7AWP - chain A; structure by X-ray diffraction, 3.91 A resolution.

== Chain A ==
Name: Excitatory amino acid transporter 1, Neutral amino acid transporter B(0)
From: Homo sapiens
UniProtKB: chimeric construct of P43003, Q15758: residues 1-148 from P43003 (EAA1_HUMAN) positions 1-148 (same numbers); residues 149-223 from Q15758 positions 157-231 (UniProt number = residue number + 8); residues 224-522 from P43003 (EAA1_HUMAN) positions 244-542 (UniProt number = residue number + 20)
Amino-acid sequence (522 residues; each row starts with the number of its first residue):
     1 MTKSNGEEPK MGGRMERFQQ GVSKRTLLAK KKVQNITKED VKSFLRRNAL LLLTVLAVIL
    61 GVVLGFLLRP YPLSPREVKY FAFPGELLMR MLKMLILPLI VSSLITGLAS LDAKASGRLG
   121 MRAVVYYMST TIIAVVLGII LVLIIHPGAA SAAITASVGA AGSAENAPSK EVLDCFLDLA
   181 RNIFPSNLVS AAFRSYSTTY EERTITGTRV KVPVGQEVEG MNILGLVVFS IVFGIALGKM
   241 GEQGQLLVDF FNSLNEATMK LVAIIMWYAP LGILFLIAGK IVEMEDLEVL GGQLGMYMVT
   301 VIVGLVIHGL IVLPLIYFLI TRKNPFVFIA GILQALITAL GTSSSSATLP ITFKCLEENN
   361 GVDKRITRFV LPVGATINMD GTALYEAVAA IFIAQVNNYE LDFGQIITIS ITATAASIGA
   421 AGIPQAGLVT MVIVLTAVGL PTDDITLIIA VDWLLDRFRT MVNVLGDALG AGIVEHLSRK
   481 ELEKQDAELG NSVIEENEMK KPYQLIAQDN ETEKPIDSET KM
Not modelled in the structure: 1-42, 148-169, 201-214, 284-295, 396-405, 487-522
Sequence notes: engineered mutation Ser23 (Arg in P43003), Phe44 (Tyr in P43003), Arg46 (Phe in P43003), Leu50 (Phe in P43003), Leu51 (Val in P43003), Leu56 (Thr in P43003), Leu60 (Val in P43003), Val62 (Thr in P43003), Val63 (Ile in P43003), Leu67 (Thr in P43003), Pro72 (Arg in P43003), Leu73 (Met in P43003), Pro75 (Tyr in P43003), Ala82 (Ser in P43003), Lys93 (Gln in P43003), Ile96 (Val in P43003), Val101 (Ile in P43003), Ile105 (Val in P43003), Leu108 (Met in P43003), Ser110 (Ala in P43003), Ala113 (Ser in P43003), Arg118 (Lys in P43003), Leu119 (Met in P43003), Ser129 (Thr in P43003), Leu137 (Ile in P43003), Leu141 (Ile in P43003), Leu143 (Ile in P43003), Thr155 (Asn163 in Q15758), Cys175 (Ser183 in Q15758), Thr204 (Asn212 in Q15758), Ile231 (Met251 in P43003), Val232 (Cys252 in P43003), Ile235 (Phe255 in P43003), Ala236 (Val256 in P43003), Leu237 (Ile257 in P43003), Lys239 (Asn259 in P43003), Gly241 (Lys261 in P43003), Leu246 (Ala266 in P43003), Val248 (Arg268 in P43003), Asp249 (Glu269 in P43003), Asn252 (Asp272 in P43003), Thr258 (Ile278 in P43003), Lys260 (Arg280 in P43003), Ile264 (Val284 in P43003), Leu271 (Val291 in P43003), Leu287 (Met307 in P43003), Glu288 (Gly308 in P43003), Leu290 (Ile310 in P43003), Gly295 (Ala315 in P43003), Met298 (Thr318 in P43003), Val306 (Leu326 in P43003), Gly309 (Ala329 in P43003), Leu310 (Val330 in P43003), Ile316 (Leu336 in P43003), Ile320 (Val340 in P43003), Phe326 (Trp346 in P43003), Ala330 (Gly350 in P43003), Ile332 (Leu352 in P43003), Ile366 (Val386 in P43003), Val388 (Leu408 in P43003), Tyr399 (Phe419 in P43003), Asp402 (Asn422 in P43003), Ala437 (Ser457 in P43003), Leu454 (Phe474 in P43003), Phe458 (Leu478 in P43003), Met461 (Thr481 in P43003), Val462 (Thr482 in P43003), Ala468 (Ser488 in P43003), Lys480 (His500 in P43003), Glu483 (Lys503 in P43003), Lys484 (Asn504 in P43003), Gln485 (Arg505 in P43003), Ala487 (Val507 in P43003), Leu489 (Met509 in P43003)
Ion coordination: barium ion: Tyr127, Thr130, Thr131, Asn378, Asp380; rubidium ion near Ser343 (its only coordinating residue here)
Small-molecule neighbours: rubidium (6Z6; 2-Amino-5,6,7,8-tetrahydro-4-(4-methoxyphenyl)-7-(naphthalen-1-yl)-5-oxo-4H-chromene-3-carbonitrile): Leu104, Leu108, Gly117, Gly120, Met121, Ala123, Val124, Tyr127, Ile231, Val232, Ile235, Phe369, Val373, Ile377
Swiss-Prot annotation at these positions:
  - binding site (L-aspartate): Ser343 to Ser345, Thr382, Ile423 to Gly427, Asp456, Asn463
  - binding site (Na(+)): Gly374, Thr376, Asn378, Asn463, Asp467
  - modified residue: Ser492 (Phosphoserine)

== Summary ==
Ligands of chain A: rubidium. The barium ion site is built by Tyr127, Thr130, Thr131, Asn378 and Asp380. From
UniProt: 11 L-aspartate-binding residues and 5 Na+-binding residues.
Chain A is Excitatory amino acid transporter 1, Neutral amino acid transporter B(0) (Homo sapiens); the
structure, Structure of the thermostabilized EAAT1 cryst-II mutant in complex with rubidium and barium ions
and the ..., was determined by X-ray diffraction, deposited together with 7AWL, 7AWM, 7AWN, 7AWQ and 7NPW.
